Entry 3BLT (X-ray diffraction, 2.20 A resolution); this record covers chain A.

Chain A:
Molecule: Tyrosine-protein phosphatase yopH
Source organism: Yersinia enterocolitica
Notes: EC 3.1.3.48; fragment: YopH catalytic domain
Reference sequence: P15273 (YOPH_YEREN); numbering as in UniProt (aligned over 164-468)
Amino-acid sequence (305 residues; row label = number of the first residue in the row):
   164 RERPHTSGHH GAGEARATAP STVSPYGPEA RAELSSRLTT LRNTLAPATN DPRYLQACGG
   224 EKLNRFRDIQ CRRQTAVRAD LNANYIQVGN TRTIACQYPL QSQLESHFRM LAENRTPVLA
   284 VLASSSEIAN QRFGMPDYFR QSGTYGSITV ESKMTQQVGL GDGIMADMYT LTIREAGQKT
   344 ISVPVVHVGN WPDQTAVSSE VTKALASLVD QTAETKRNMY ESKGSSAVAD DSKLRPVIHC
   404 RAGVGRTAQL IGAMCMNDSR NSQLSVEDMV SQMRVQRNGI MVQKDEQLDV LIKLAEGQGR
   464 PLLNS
Unresolved in the structure: 164-186
Differences from the reference sequence: conflict Arg-235 (Cys in P15273)
UniProt features mapped onto this chain:
  - active site: Cys-403 (Phosphocysteine intermediate)
Covalent attachments: phenyl ethenesulfonate (PSY) linked to Cys-403
Ligand contacts: phenyl ethenesulfonate (PSY): Phe-229, Asp-356, Gln-357, His-402, Arg-404, Ala-405, Gly-406, Val-407, Gly-408, Arg-409, Thr-410, Gln-446
From the paper describing this entry:
  - binding site for phenyl ethenesulfonate: Phe-229, Asp-356, Gln-357, Cys-403, Arg-404 to Arg-409, Gln-446, Gln-450
  - catalytic residues: Cys-403
  - catalytic residues: Asp-356, Arg-409 (citing earlier work)
  - conformationally variable residues (loop rearrangement): Val-351 to Ala-359

Summary:
Covalently linked phenyl ethenesulfonate: at Cys-403. UniProt lists active-site residue Cys-403. The paper
reports catalytic residues Cys-403, Asp-356 and Arg-409; a binding site for phenyl ethenesulfonate at Phe-229,
Asp-356 and Gln-357 among others.
Chain A is Tyrosine-protein phosphatase yopH (Yersinia enterocolitica); the structure, Crystal structures of
YopH complexed with PVSN and PVS, inhibitors of YopH which co-valent bind to ..., was determined by X-ray
diffraction (same publication as 3BLU and 3BM8).
